PDB entry 7LC1 | X-ray diffraction, 2.35 A resolution | chains A and B

== Chain A ==
Molecule: Isoform 2B of GTPase KRas
Source organism: Homo sapiens
Notes: EC 3.6.5.2
UniProt: P01116 (RASK_HUMAN), isoform P01116-2; residues 1-169 here = UniProt positions 1-169
Amino-acid sequence (170 residues; each row starts with the number of its first residue; numbering starts at 0):
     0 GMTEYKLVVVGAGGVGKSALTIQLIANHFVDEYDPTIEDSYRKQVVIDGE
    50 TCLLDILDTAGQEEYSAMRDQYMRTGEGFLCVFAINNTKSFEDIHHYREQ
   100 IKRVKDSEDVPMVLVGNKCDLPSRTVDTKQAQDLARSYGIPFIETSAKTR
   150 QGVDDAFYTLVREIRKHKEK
Unresolved in the structure: 0, 168-169
Sequence notes: expression tag (0); engineered mutation Ala25 (Gln in P01116)
Bound ions: Mg2+: Ser17, Thr35 (together with GMP-PNP)
Small-molecule neighbours: GMP-PNP (GNP; phosphoaminophosphonic acid-guanylate ester): Ala11, Gly12, Gly13, Val14, Gly15, Lys16, Ser17, Ala18, Phe28, Val29, Asp30, Glu31, Tyr32, Asp33, Pro34, Thr35, Thr58, Ala59, Gly60, Asn116, Lys117, Asp119, Leu120, Ser145, Ala146, Lys147
UniProt features mapped onto this chain:
  - motif: Tyr32 to Tyr40 (Effector region)
  - binding site (GTP): Gly10 to Ala18, Val29 to Thr35, Ala59, Gly60, Asn116 to Asp119
  - modified residue: Met1 (N-acetylmethionine), Thr2 (N-acetylthreonine), Lys104 (N6-acetyllysine)
  - glycosylation: Thr35 (Microbial infection: O-linked (Glc) threonine)
  - natural variant: Lys5 (K5E: In NS3; K5N: In GASC), Gly10 (G10GG: In AML), Gly12 (G12A: In colorectal cancer samples; G12C: In lung carcinoma; G12D: In GASC, JMML and SFM; G12R: In lung cancer and bladder cancer; G12S: In GASC and JMML; G12V: In GASC), Gly13 (G13D: In GASC, JMML and OES; G13R: In pylocytic astrocytoma), Val14 (V14I: In NS3), Leu19 (L19F: In OES), Gln22 (Q22E: In CFC2; Q22R: In NS3), Pro34 (P34L: In NS3; P34Q: In NS3; P34R: In CFC2), Ile36 (I36M: In NS3), Thr58 (T58I: In NS3), Ala59 (A59T: In GASC), Gly60 (G60R: In CFC2; G60S: In NS3), 8 further natural variant entries in UniProt
  - mutagenesis: Asp38 (D38A: Decreased interaction with MAPKAP1/SIN1), Tyr40 (Y40A: Decreased interaction with MAPKAP1/SIN1), Gln61 (Q61L: Promotes GTP binding)
Reported in the primary citation:
  - mutagenesis - Q25A: increased binding to Target of rapamycin complex 2 subunit MAPKAP1 (chain B)

== Chain B ==
Molecule: Target of rapamycin complex 2 subunit MAPKAP1
Source organism: Homo sapiens
UniProt: Q9BPZ7 (SIN1_HUMAN); residue numbers follow UniProt; this construct covers 275-510
Amino-acid sequence (237 residues; row label = number of the first residue in the row):
   274 GSKESLFVRINAAHGFSLIQVDNTKVTMKEILLKAVKRRKGSQKVSGPQY
   324 RLEKQSEPNVAVDLDSTLESQSAWEFCLVRENSSRADGVFEEDSQIDIAT
   374 VQDMLSSHHYKSFKVSMIHRLRFTTDVQLGISGDKVEIDPVTNQKASTKF
   424 WIKQKPISIDSDLLCACDLAEEKSPSHAIFKLTYLSNHDYKHLYFESDAA
   474 TVNEIVLKVNYILESRASTARADYFAQKQRKLNRRTS
Unresolved in the structure: 274-277, 416-420, 501-510
Sequence notes: expression tag (274)
UniProt features mapped onto this chain:
  - binding site (a 1,2-diacyl-sn-glycero-3-phospho-(1D-myo-inositol-3,4,5-trisphosphate)): Arg393, Lys428, Lys464
  - modified residue: Ser315 (Phosphoserine), Ser356 (Phosphoserine), Thr398 (Phosphothreonine), Ser510 (Phosphoserine)
  - mutagenesis: His287 (H287A: Does not affect interaction with KRAS), Leu291 (L291D: Decreased interaction with KRAS), Arg311 (R311E: Does not affect interaction with KRAS), Arg312 (R312E: Decreased interaction with KRAS)
Reported in the primary citation:
  - conformationally variable residues: Thr492 to Gln500
  - mutagenesis - H287A, R311E: unchanged binding to Isoform 2B of GTPase KRas (chain A)
  - mutagenesis - H287A, L291D, R311L, R311L/R312L, R312E, R312L: unchanged binding to KRAS4A

== Chain A / chain B interface ==
Residue-residue contacts (45; chain A residue first):
  Ile21(A) - Arg311(B)
  Ile21(A) - Gly314(B)
  Ala25(A) - Lys313(B)
  His27(A) - Lys313(B)  hydrogen bond (side chain-backbone)
  His27(A) - Gly314(B)
  His27(A) - Ser315(B)  hydrogen bond (side chain-backbone)
  Val29(A) - Gly314(B)
  Asp33(A) - Lys307(B)  salt bridge
  Asp33(A) - Arg311(B)  salt bridge
  Pro34(A) - Arg311(B)
  Ile36(A) - Phe280(B)  hydrophobic
  Ile36(A) - Leu291(B)
  Ile36(A) - Ile292(B)
  Ile36(A) - Gln293(B)
  Ile36(A) - Leu378(B)  hydrophobic
  Glu37(A) - Phe289(B)
  Glu37(A) - Ser290(B)
  Glu37(A) - Leu291(B)  hydrogen bond (backbone-backbone)
  Asp38(A) - Phe289(B)
  Asp38(A) - Ser290(B)  hydrogen bond
  Asp38(A) - Leu291(B)
  Asp38(A) - Arg311(B)
  Ser39(A) - His287(B)
  Ser39(A) - Gly288(B)
  Ser39(A) - Phe289(B)  hydrogen bond (side chain-backbone)
  Ser39(A) - Arg312(B)  hydrogen bond (backbone-side chain)
  Tyr40(A) - His287(B)
  Tyr40(A) - Arg311(B)  hydrogen bond (side chain-backbone)
  Tyr40(A) - Arg312(B)
  Arg41(A) - His287(B)  hydrogen bond (backbone-backbone)
  Arg41(A) - Phe363(B)
  Glu62(A) - His381(B)
  Glu62(A) - Ser488(B)
  Glu63(A) - Ser380(B)
  Glu63(A) - His381(B)
  Tyr64(A) - Phe280(B)  hydrophobic
  Tyr64(A) - Gln293(B)  hydrogen bond
  Tyr64(A) - Leu378(B)
  Ser65(A) - Ser488(B)  hydrogen bond
  Ala66(A) - Met377(B)
  Ala66(A) - Tyr484(B)  hydrophobic
  Ala66(A) - Glu487(B)
  Met67(A) - Met377(B)  hydrophobic
  Met67(A) - Leu378(B)  hydrophobic
  Gln70(A) - Ile369(B)
Interface residues without a listed pair, chain A (22 interface residues in all): Glu31, Leu56, Asp69
Interface residues without a listed pair, chain B (26 interface residues in all): Lys310, Glu365, Val374
Interface features reported in the paper:
  - interface residues, chain A: Ile36(A), Arg41(A), Glu62(A), Glu63(A), Tyr64(A), Ser65(A), Ala66(A), Met67(A), Gln70(A)
  - hot spots on chain A (mutagenesis) - D38A: abolished binding to Target of rapamycin complex 2 subunit MAPKAP1 (chain B)
  - hot spots on chain A (mutagenesis) - Y40A (12-fold), R41A (2-fold): decreased binding to Target of rapamycin complex 2 subunit MAPKAP1 (chain B)
  - interface residues, chain B: Phe363(B), Ile369(B), Met377(B), Leu378(B), Ser380(B), His381(B), Tyr484(B), Ser488(B)
  - hot spots on chain B (mutagenesis) - L291D, R312E: abolished binding to Isoform 2B of GTPase KRas (chain A)

== In short ==
Chain A and chain B form an interface of 22 and 26 residues respectively; the contacts include 10 hydrogen
bonds and 2 salt bridges. Among the polar pairs are Asp33(A)-Lys307(B), Asp33(A)-Arg311(B) and
His27(A)-Lys313(B). From the paper: Y40A and R41A of chain A reduce binding to Target of rapamycin complex 2
subunit MAPKAP1 (chain B); interface residues Ile36(A), Arg41(A) and Phe363(B) among others; 11 substitutions
were tested in all.
Here chain A is Isoform 2B of GTPase KRas and chain B is Target of rapamycin complex 2 subunit MAPKAP1, both
from Homo sapiens. Entry 7LC1 (Crystal Structure of KRAS4b (GMPPNP-bound) in complex with the RBD-PH domains
of SIN1) was determined by X-ray diffraction, deposited together with 7LC2.
